8S0F - chains 8 and 6 of the 14 polymer chains in the assembly; structure by electron microscopy, 4.10 A resolution (low resolution: residue-level contacts below are approximate; hydrogen-bond / salt-bridge calls are withheld).

== Chain 8 ==
Protein: DNA replication factor Cdt1
Organism: Homo sapiens
UniProtKB: Q9H211 (CDT1_HUMAN); numbering as in UniProt (aligned over 1-546)
Amino-acid sequence (546 residues; row label = number of the first residue in the row):
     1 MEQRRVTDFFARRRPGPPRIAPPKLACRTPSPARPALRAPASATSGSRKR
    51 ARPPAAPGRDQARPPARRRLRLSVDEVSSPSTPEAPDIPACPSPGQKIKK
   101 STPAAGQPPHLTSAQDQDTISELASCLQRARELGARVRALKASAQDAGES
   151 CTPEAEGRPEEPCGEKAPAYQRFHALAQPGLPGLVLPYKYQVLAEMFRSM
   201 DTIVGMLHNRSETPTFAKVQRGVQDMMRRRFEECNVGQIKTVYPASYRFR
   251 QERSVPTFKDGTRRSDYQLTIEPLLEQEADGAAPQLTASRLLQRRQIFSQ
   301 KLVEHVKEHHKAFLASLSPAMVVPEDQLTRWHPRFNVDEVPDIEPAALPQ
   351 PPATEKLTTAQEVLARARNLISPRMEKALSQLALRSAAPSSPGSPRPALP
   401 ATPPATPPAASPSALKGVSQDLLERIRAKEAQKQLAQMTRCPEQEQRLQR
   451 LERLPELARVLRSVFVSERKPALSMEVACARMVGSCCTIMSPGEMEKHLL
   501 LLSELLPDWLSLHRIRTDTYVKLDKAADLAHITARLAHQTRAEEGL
Unresolved in the structure: 1-186, 309-341, 353-418, 545-546
Swiss-Prot annotation at these positions:
  - motif: Met1 to Pro23 (PIP-box K+4 motif), Arg68 to Leu70 (Cyclin-binding motif)
  - modified residue: Thr29 (Phosphothreonine), Ser31 (Phosphoserine), Ser93 (Phosphoserine), Ser318 (Phosphoserine), Ser380 (Phosphoserine), Ser394 (Phosphoserine)
  - natural variant: Ala66 (A66T: In MGORS4), Gln117 (Q117H: In MGORS4), Arg453 (R453W: In MGORS4), Arg462 (R462Q: In MGORS4), Glu468 (E468K: In MGORS4)
  - mutagenesis: Arg68 to Leu70 (Abolishes binding of cyclin A-dependent protein kinases), Tyr170 (Y170A: Alters interaction with GMNN)

== Chain 6 ==
Protein: DNA replication licensing factor MCM6
Organism: Homo sapiens
Notes: EC 3.6.4.12
UniProtKB: Q14566 (MCM6_HUMAN); residue numbers follow UniProt; this construct covers 1-821
Amino-acid sequence (821 residues; each row starts with the number of its first residue):
     1 MDLAAAAEPGAGSQHLEVRDEVAEKCQKLFLDFLEEFQSSDGEIKYLQLA
    51 EELIRPERNTLVVSFVDLEQFNQQLSTTIQEEFYRVYPYLCRALKTFVKD
   101 RKEIPLAKDFYVAFQDLPTRHKIRELTSSRIGLLTRISGQVVRTHPVHPE
   151 LVSGTFLCLDCQTVIRDVEQQFKYTQPNICRNPVCANRRRFLLDTNKSRF
   201 VDFQKVRIQETQAELPRGSIPRSLEVILRAEAVESAQAGDKCDFTGTLIV
   251 VPDVSKLSTPGARAETNSRVSGVDGYETEGIRGLRALGVRDLSYRLVFLA
   301 CCVAPTNPRFGGKELRDEEQTAESIKNQMTVKEWEKVFEMSQDKNLYHNL
   351 CTSLFPTIHGNDEVKRGVLLMLFGGVPKTTGEGTSLRGDINVCIVGDPST
   401 AKSQFLKHVEEFSPRAVYTSGKASSAAGLTAAVVRDEESHEFVIEAGALM
   451 LADNGVCCIDEFDKMDVRDQVAIHEAMEQQTISITKAGVKATLNARTSIL
   501 AAANPISGHYDRSKSLKQNINLSAPIMSRFDLFFILVDECNEVTDYAIAR
   551 RIVDLHSRIEESIDRVYSLDDIRRYLLFARQFKPKISKESEDFIVEQYKH
   601 LRQRDGSGVTKSSWRITVRQLESMIRLSEAMARMHCCDEVQPKHVKEAFR
   651 LLNKSIIRVETPDVNLDQEEEIQMEVDEGAGGINGHADSPAPVNGINGYN
   701 EDINQESAPKASLRLGFSEYCRISNLIVLHLRKVEEEEDESALKRSELVN
   751 WYLKEIESEIDSEEELINKKRIIEKVIHRLTHYDHVLIELTQAGLKGSTE
   801 GSESYEEDPYLVVNPNYLLED
Unresolved in the structure: 1-19, 39-41, 102-109, 173-193, 253-293, 306-326, 605-612, 666-712, 737-742, 792-806, 819-821
Metal / ion sites: Mg2+: Ser403 (together with ATP-gamma-S)
Small-molecule neighbours:
  - ATP-gamma-S (AGS; phosphothiophosphoric acid-adenylate ester), molecule 1: Thr357, Ile358, His359, Asp397, Pro398, Ser399, Thr400, Ala401, Lys402, Ser403, Gln404, Ile552
  - ATP-gamma-S (AGS), molecule 2: Leu386, Glu478, Pro525, Arg529, Val618, Arg619, Glu622
Swiss-Prot annotation at these positions:
  - motif: Ser528 to Asp531 (Arginine finger)
  - binding site (ATP): His359, Ser399, Thr400, Ala401, Lys402, Ser403, Asn504
  - binding site (ADP): Arg619, Glu622
  - modified residue: Met1 (N-acetylmethionine), Ser13 (Phosphoserine), Ser219 (Phosphoserine), Ser271 (Phosphoserine), Thr278 (Phosphothreonine), Lys643 (N6-acetyllysine), Ser689 (Phosphoserine), Ser762 (Phosphoserine), Thr791 (Phosphothreonine)
  - natural variant: Pro149 (P149S: Found in a patient with mild developmental delay and autism spectrum disorder; uncertain significance), Cys158 (C158Y: Found in patients with microcephaly, developmental delay, typical facial characteristics, endocrine disorders, feeding difficulties and urogenital anomalies; uncertain significance), Asp202 (D202G: Found in a patient with intra-uterine growth restriction, developmental delay and autism spectrum disorder; uncertain significance), Gly239 (G239S: Found in a patient with endocrine disorders, developmental regression, autism spectrum disorder and epilepsy; uncertain significance)
  - mutagenesis: Glu757 (E757A/D: Impairs interaction with CTD1), Glu763 (E763A/D: Impairs interaction with CTD1), Leu766 (L766A: Impairs interaction with CTD1)

== How chain 8 and chain 6 interact ==
Pairs across the interface (36):
  Ser211(8) - Pro56(6)
  Thr213(8) - Glu57(6)
  Glu252(8) - Arg55(6)
  Ser254(8) - Arg58(6)
  Pro256(8) - Glu57(6)
  Gln420(8) - Leu753(6)
  Gln420(8) - Lys754(6)
  Gln420(8) - Glu757(6)
  Leu423(8) - Glu757(6)
  Glu424(8) - Leu766(6)
  Gln449(8) - Lys332(6)
  Glu452(8) - Lys332(6)
  Arg453(8) - Glu333(6)
  Arg453(8) - Arg574(6)
  Arg459(8) - Val66(6)
  Ser463(8) - Pro118(6)
  Ser463(8) - Thr119(6)
  Val466(8) - Gln80(6)
  Ser467(8) - Gln80(6)
  Ser467(8) - Thr119(6)
  Glu468(8) - His121(6)
  Arg469(8) - Glu81(6)
  Arg469(8) - Leu133(6)
  Arg481(8) - His121(6)
  Arg481(8) - Glu125(6)
  Arg481(8) - Arg130(6)
  Gly484(8) - Arg120(6)
  Ser485(8) - Pro118(6)
  Ser485(8) - Thr119(6)
  Ser485(8) - Arg120(6)
  Cys486(8) - Arg120(6)
  Thr488(8) - Glu333(6)
  Thr488(8) - Arg574(6)
  Ile489(8) - Asp570(6)
  Ile489(8) - Arg573(6)
  Met490(8) - Asp570(6)
Interface residues without a listed pair, chain 8 (30 interface residues in all): Glu212, Val255, Ala428, Arg462, Val464, Val483
Interface residues without a listed pair, chain 6 (30 interface residues in all): Glu69, Gln73, Thr77, Glu82, Asn750, Ile760, Asp761

== Summary ==
The chain 8/chain 6 interface involves 30 residues from each chain. Bound to chain 6: ATP-gamma-S. UniProt
lists 4 mutagenesis sites on chain 8; 7 ATP-binding residues, ADP-binding residues Arg619(6) and Glu622(6) and
3 mutagenesis sites on chain 6.
Chain 8 is DNA replication factor Cdt1 and chain 6 is DNA replication licensing factor MCM6, both from Homo
sapiens; the structure, H. sapiens OC1M bound to double stranded DNA, was determined by electron microscopy,
deposited together with 8S09, 8S0A, 8S0B, 8S0C, 8S0D and 8S0E.
